Entry 8U83 (electron microscopy, 3.98 A resolution); this record covers chains C2 and K3 of the 20 polymer chains in the assembly.

Chain C2:
Protein: Cullin-3
From: Homo sapiens
UniProtKB: Q13618 (CUL3_HUMAN); residues 1-381 here = UniProt positions 1-381
Chain sequence (381 residues; numbered 1 to 381; the number before each row is that of its first residue):
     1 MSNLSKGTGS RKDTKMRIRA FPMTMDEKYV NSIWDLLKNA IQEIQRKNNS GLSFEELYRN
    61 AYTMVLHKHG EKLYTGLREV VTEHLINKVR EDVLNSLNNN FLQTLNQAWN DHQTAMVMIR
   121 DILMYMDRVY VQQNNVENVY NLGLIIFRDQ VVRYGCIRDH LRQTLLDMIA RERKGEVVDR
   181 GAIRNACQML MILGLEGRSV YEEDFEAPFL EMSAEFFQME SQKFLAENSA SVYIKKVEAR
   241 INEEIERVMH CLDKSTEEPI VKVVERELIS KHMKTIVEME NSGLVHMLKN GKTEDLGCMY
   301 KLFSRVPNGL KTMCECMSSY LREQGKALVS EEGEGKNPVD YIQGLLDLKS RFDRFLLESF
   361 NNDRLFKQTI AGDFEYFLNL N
Unresolved in the structure: 1-23
Swiss-Prot annotation at these positions:
  - region: Ser2 to Ile41 (Interaction with KLHL18)
  - modified residue: Ser2 (N-acetylserine)
  - natural variant: Val285 (V285A: In NEDAUS)

Chain K3:
Protein: BTB/POZ domain-containing protein KCTD5
From: Homo sapiens
UniProtKB: Q9NXV2 (KCTD5_HUMAN); residues 1-234 here = UniProt positions 1-234
Chain sequence (234 residues; row label = number of the first residue in the row):
     1 MAENHCELLS PARGGIGAGL GGGLCRRCSA GLGALAQRPG SVSKWVRLNV GGTYFLTTRQ
    61 TLCRDPKSFL YRLCQADPDL DSDKDETGAY LIDRDPTYFG PVLNYLRHGK LVINKDLAEE
   121 GVLEEAEFYN ITSLIKLVKD KIRERDSKTS QVPVKHVYRV LQCQEEELTQ MVSTMSDGWK
   181 FEQLVSIGSS YNYGNEDQAE FLCVVSKELH NTPYGTASEP SEKAKILQER GSRM
Unresolved in the structure: 1-39, 234
Swiss-Prot annotation at these positions:
  - modified residue: Ala2 (N-acetylalanine), Ser10 (Phosphoserine)
From the paper describing this entry:
  - mutagenesis - F128A, L161R: abolished catalytic activity (ubiquitylation activity)
  - mutagenesis - L209* (10-fold): decreased binding to Gbeta 
  - mutagenesis - L209*: decreased catalytic activity (activity)
  - mutagenesis - F128A: unchanged binding to Gbeta 
  - mutagenesis - L161R: abolished catalytic activity with Guanine nucleotide-binding protein G(I)/G(S)/G(T) subunit beta-1
  - mutagenesis - L209* (10-fold): decreased binding to Guanine nucleotide-binding protein G(I)/G(S)/G(T) subunit beta-1
  - mutagenesis - L209*: decreased catalytic activity with Guanine nucleotide-binding protein G(I)/G(S)/G(T) subunit beta-1

How chain C2 and chain K3 interact:
Contacting residue pairs (91; chain C2 residue first):
  Thr24(C2) - Leu103(K3)
  Thr24(C2) - Leu111(K3)
  Thr24(C2) - Val112(K3)
  Thr24(C2) - Ile113(K3)
  Thr24(C2) - Val122(K3)
  Thr24(C2) - Val138(K3)
  Thr24(C2) - Lys141(K3)
  Met25(C2) - Tyr105(K3)  hydrogen bond (backbone-side chain)
  Met25(C2) - Val112(K3)  hydrophobic
  Met25(C2) - Lys141(K3)
  Met25(C2) - Glu144(K3)
  Asp26(C2) - Leu137(K3)
  Asp26(C2) - Lys141(K3)
  Glu27(C2) - Tyr105(K3)  hydrogen bond (backbone-side chain)
  Glu27(C2) - Leu134(K3)
  Glu27(C2) - Leu137(K3)
  Lys28(C2) - Lys67(K3)
  Lys28(C2) - Tyr105(K3)
  Lys28(C2) - Tyr129(K3)
  Lys28(C2) - Ile131(K3)
  Lys28(C2) - Leu134(K3)
  Tyr29(C2) - Leu103(K3)
  Tyr29(C2) - Asn104(K3)
  Tyr29(C2) - Tyr105(K3)  hydrogen bond (backbone-backbone)
  Tyr29(C2) - Tyr129(K3)
  Tyr29(C2) - Leu134(K3)  hydrophobic
  Tyr29(C2) - Val138(K3)
  Val30(C2) - Lys67(K3)  hydrogen bond (backbone-side chain)
  Val30(C2) - Tyr105(K3)  hydrophobic
  Val30(C2) - Tyr129(K3)
  Asn31(C2) - Arg64(K3)
  Asn31(C2) - Asp65(K3)  hydrogen bond
  Asn31(C2) - Ser68(K3)
  Asn31(C2) - Tyr105(K3)  hydrogen bond (backbone-backbone)
  Asn31(C2) - Leu106(K3)
  Ser32(C2) - Asn104(K3)
  Ser32(C2) - Tyr105(K3)  hydrogen bond (backbone-backbone)
  Ser32(C2) - Arg107(K3)  hydrogen bond (backbone-side chain)
  Ser32(C2) - Tyr129(K3)  hydrogen bond
  Ile33(C2) - Asn104(K3)
  Ile33(C2) - Tyr105(K3)  hydrogen bond (backbone-backbone)
  Ile33(C2) - Leu106(K3)
  Ile33(C2) - Arg107(K3)
  Ile33(C2) - His108(K3)
  Ile33(C2) - Gly109(K3)
  Trp34(C2) - Asn104(K3)
  Trp34(C2) - Tyr105(K3)
  Trp34(C2) - Leu106(K3)  hydrogen bond (backbone-backbone)
  Trp34(C2) - Arg107(K3)  hydrogen bond (backbone-backbone)
  Trp34(C2) - His108(K3)
  Trp34(C2) - Gly109(K3)
  Trp34(C2) - Lys110(K3)
  Trp34(C2) - Leu111(K3)
  Asp35(C2) - Tyr105(K3)
  Asp35(C2) - Leu106(K3)  hydrogen bond (backbone-backbone)
  Asp35(C2) - Arg107(K3)  hydrogen bond (backbone-backbone)
  Leu36(C2) - Leu106(K3)  hydrophobic
  Leu36(C2) - Arg107(K3)
  Asn39(C2) - Thr61(K3)
  Ala40(C2) - His108(K3)
  Glu43(C2) - Thr58(K3)  hydrogen bond
  Glu43(C2) - Thr61(K3)
  Asn48(C2) - Trp45(K3)
  Ser50(C2) - Leu56(K3)  hydrogen bond (side chain-backbone)
  Leu52(C2) - His108(K3)
  Ser53(C2) - His108(K3)  hydrogen bond
  Ser53(C2) - Gly109(K3)
  Glu55(C2) - Phe55(K3)
  Glu55(C2) - Pro96(K3)
  Leu57(C2) - His108(K3)
  Leu57(C2) - Gly109(K3)
  Leu57(C2) - Lys110(K3)
  Arg59(C2) - Pro96(K3)  hydrogen bond (side chain-backbone)
  Arg59(C2) - Thr97(K3)  hydrogen bond (side chain-backbone)
  Arg59(C2) - Tyr98(K3)
  Arg59(C2) - Gly100(K3)
  Arg59(C2) - Pro101(K3)
  Arg59(C2) - Asn114(K3)
  Asn60(C2) - Pro101(K3)
  Asn60(C2) - Lys110(K3)
  Asn60(C2) - Leu111(K3)
  Asn60(C2) - Val112(K3)
  Asn60(C2) - Asn114(K3)  hydrogen bond
  Asn60(C2) - Leu117(K3)
  Tyr62(C2) - Lys115(K3)
  Thr63(C2) - Lys110(K3)
  Thr63(C2) - Leu111(K3)
  Thr63(C2) - Val112(K3)
  Met64(C2) - Lys110(K3)
  His67(C2) - Val112(K3)
  Ile122(C2) - His108(K3)
Other interface residues (no listed pair), chain C2 (33 interface residues in all): Leu37, Glu56, Ala61, His69
Other interface residues (no listed pair), chain K3 (39 interface residues in all): Phe99, Asn130, Ser133
Interface features reported in the paper:
  - hot spots on chain K3 (mutagenesis) - F128A: abolished binding to Cullin-3 (chain C2)

Overview:
Chain C2 and chain K3 form an interface of 33 and 39 residues respectively, with 20 hydrogen bonds. Among the
polar pairs are Met25(C2)-Tyr105(K3), Glu27(C2)-Tyr105(K3) and Val30(C2)-Lys67(K3). From the paper: F128A and
L161R of chain K3 abolish catalytic activity (ubiquitylation activity); L209* of chain K3 reduces binding to
Gbeta.
Here chain C2 is Cullin-3 and chain K3 is BTB/POZ domain-containing protein KCTD5, both from Homo sapiens.
Entry 8U83 (KCTD5/Cullin3/Gbeta1gamma2 Complex: State C From Composite RELION Multi-body Refinement Map) was
determined by electron microscopy (same publication as 8U7Z, 8U80, 8U81, 8U82 and 8U84).
